PDB entry 1YPH | X-ray diffraction, 1.34 A resolution | chains E and F of the 6 polymer chains in the assembly

[Chain E (and F)]
Name: CHYMOTRYPSIN A, chain C
Source organism: Bos taurus
Notes: EC 3.4.21.1; chain F of this document is another copy of the same molecule, construct and numbering; everything in this record applies to it too
UniProtKB: P00766 (CTRA_BOVIN); residue numbers follow UniProt; this construct covers 149-245
Chain sequence (97 residues; row label = number of the first residue in the row):
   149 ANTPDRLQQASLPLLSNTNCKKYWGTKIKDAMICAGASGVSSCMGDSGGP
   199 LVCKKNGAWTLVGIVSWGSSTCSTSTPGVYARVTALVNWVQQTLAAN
Disulfide bonds: Cys168-Cys182, Cys191-Cys220
Swiss-Prot annotation at these positions:
  - active site: Ser195 (Charge relay system)

[How chain E and chain F interact]
Contacting residue pairs - 8 pairs, chain E then chain F:
  Lys175(E) - Tyr171(F)
  Met192(E) - Met192(F)  hydrophobic
  Trp215(E) - Ser218(F)
  Trp215(E) - Thr219(F)
  Gly216(E) - Ser218(F)  hydrogen bond (backbone-side chain)
  Ser218(E) - Trp215(F)
  Ser218(E) - Gly216(F)
  Thr219(E) - Trp215(F)
Also at the interface, not in a pair above, chain E (7 interface residues in all): Trp172
Also at the interface, not in a pair above, chain F (7 interface residues in all): Trp172

[Overview]
The chain E/chain F interface involves 7 residues from each chain, with 1 hydrogen bond. Its one
hydrogen-bonded contact is Gly216(E)-Ser218(F). UniProt lists active-site residue Ser195(E) on chain E.
Both chains are CHYMOTRYPSIN A, chain C (Bos taurus). Entry 1YPH (High resolution structure of bovine
alpha-chymotrypsin) was determined by X-ray diffraction.
